Entry 3CRX (X-ray diffraction, 2.50 A resolution); this record covers chains D and B of the 6 polymer chains in the assembly.

Chain D:
Molecule: 35-nt DNA strand
Sequence (35 nucleotides; each row starts with the number of its first residue):
     1 TATAATTTCG TATATACAAT GCTATACGAA CTTAT
Not modelled in the structure: 1

Chain B:
Protein: Cre recombinase
From: Enterobacteria phage P1
UniProtKB: P06956 (RECR_BPP1); residues 1-343 here = UniProt positions 1-343
Sequence (343 residues; each row starts with the number of its first residue):
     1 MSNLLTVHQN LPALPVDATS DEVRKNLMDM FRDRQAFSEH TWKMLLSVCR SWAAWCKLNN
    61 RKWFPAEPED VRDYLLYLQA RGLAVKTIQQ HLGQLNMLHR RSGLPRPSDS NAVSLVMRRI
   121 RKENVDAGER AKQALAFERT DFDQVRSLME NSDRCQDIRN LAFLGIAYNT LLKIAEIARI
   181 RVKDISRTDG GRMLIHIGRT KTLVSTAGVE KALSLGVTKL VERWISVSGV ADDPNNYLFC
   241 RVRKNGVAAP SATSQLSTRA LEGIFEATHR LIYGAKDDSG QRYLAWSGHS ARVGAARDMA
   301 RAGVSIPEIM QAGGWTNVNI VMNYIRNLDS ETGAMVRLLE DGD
Not modelled in the structure: 1-18, 342-343
Sequence notes: engineered mutation Lys173 (Arg in P06956)

How chain D and chain B interact:
Pairs across the interface (45; chain D residue first):
  DA19(D) - Arg121(B)  salt bridge to the phosphate
  DG21(D) - Arg100(B)  salt bridge to the phosphate
  DG21(D) - Arg106(B)  salt bridge to the phosphate
  DC22(D) - Phe37(B)  phosphate contact
  DC22(D) - Thr41(B)  sugar contact
  DC22(D) - Met97(B)  phosphate contact
  DC22(D) - Arg101(B)  salt bridge to the phosphate
  DT23(D) - Phe37(B)  phosphate contact
  DT23(D) - Ser38(B)  hydrogen bond to the phosphate
  DT23(D) - Thr41(B)  hydrogen bond to the phosphate
  DT23(D) - Gln90(B)  hydrogen bond to the base
  DT23(D) - Gln94(B)  base contact
  DT23(D) - Lys201(B)  hydrogen bond to the phosphate
  DA24(D) - Ser38(B)  hydrogen bond to the phosphate
  DA24(D) - His40(B)  salt bridge to the phosphate
  DA24(D) - Met44(B)  base contact
  DA24(D) - Gln90(B)  base contact
  DA24(D) - Lys173(B)  sugar contact
  DA24(D) - Arg199(B)  salt bridge to the phosphate
  DA24(D) - Lys201(B)  salt bridge to the phosphate
  DT25(D) - His40(B)  base contact
  DT25(D) - Lys43(B)  hydrogen bond to the base
  DT25(D) - Lys173(B)  phosphate contact
  DT25(D) - Ile174(B)  phosphate contact
  DT25(D) - Ala175(B)  hydrogen bond to the phosphate
  DT25(D) - Glu262(B)  sugar contact
  DT25(D) - His289(B)  sugar contact
  DA26(D) - Glu262(B)  phosphate contact
  DA26(D) - Arg282(B)  hydrogen bond to the base
  DA26(D) - Tyr283(B)  sugar contact
  DA26(D) - Ser287(B)  hydrogen bond to the phosphate
  DA26(D) - Gly288(B)  hydrogen bond to the phosphate
  DA26(D) - His289(B)  hydrogen bond to the phosphate
  DC27(D) - Arg259(B)  base contact
  DC27(D) - Glu262(B)  base contact
  DC27(D) - Arg282(B)  phosphate contact
  DC27(D) - Tyr283(B)  hydrogen bond to the phosphate
  DC27(D) - Ser287(B)  phosphate contact
  DG28(D) - Arg259(B)  hydrogen bond to the base
  DG28(D) - Lys276(B)  salt bridge to the phosphate
  DA29(D) - Arg259(B)  base contact
  DT33(D) - Arg243(B)  hydrogen bond to the base
  DA34(D) - Arg243(B)  hydrogen bond to the sugar
  DT35(D) - Lys244(B)  hydrogen bond to the base
  DT35(D) - Asn245(B)  hydrogen bond to the phosphate
Interface residues without a listed pair, chain D (14 interface residues in all): DT20
Interface residues without a listed pair, chain B (32 interface residues in all): Ala36, Ala134, Leu284

Overview:
Chain D and chain B form an interface of 14 and 32 residues respectively, with 17 hydrogen bonds and 8 salt
bridges. Among the polar pairs are DT23(D)-Gln90(B), DT25(D)-Lys43(B) and DA26(D)-Arg282(B).
Here chain D is a 35-nt DNA strand and chain B is Cre recombinase (Enterobacteria phage P1). Entry 3CRX (Cre
recombinase/DNA complex intermediate I) was determined by X-ray diffraction, deposited together with 2CRX.
